1Y8I - chains A and D of the 4 polymer chains in the assembly; structure by X-ray diffraction, 2.60 A resolution.

== Chain A ==
Protein: Hemoglobin alpha chains
From: Equus caballus
Reference sequence: P01958 (HBA_HORSE); numbering as in UniProt (aligned over 1-141)
Chain sequence (141 residues; row label = number of the first residue in the row):
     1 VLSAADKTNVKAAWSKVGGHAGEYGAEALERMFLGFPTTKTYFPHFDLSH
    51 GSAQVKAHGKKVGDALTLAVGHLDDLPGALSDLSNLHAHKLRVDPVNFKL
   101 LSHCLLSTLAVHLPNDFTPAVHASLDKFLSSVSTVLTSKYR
Differences from the reference sequence: conflict Asp82 (Asn in P01958), Asn85 (Asp in P01958)
Bound ions: heme Fe near His87 (its only coordinating residue here)
Ligand contacts: heme (HEM): Met32, Thr39, Tyr42, Phe43, His45, Phe46, His58, Lys61, Val62, Ala65, Leu66, Leu83, Leu86, His87, Leu91, Val93, Asn97, Phe98, Leu101, Leu136
UniProt features mapped onto this chain:
  - natural variant: Lys61 (K61Q: In fast chain)

== Chain D ==
Protein: Hemoglobin beta chain
From: Equus caballus
Reference sequence: P02062 (HBB_HORSE); residues 1-146 here = UniProt positions 1-146
Chain sequence (146 residues; each row starts with the number of its first residue):
     1 VQLSGEEKAAVLALWDKVNEEEVGGEALGRLLVVYPWTQRFFDSFGDLSN
    51 PGAVMGNPKVKAHGKKVLHSFGEGVHHLDNLKGTFAALSELHCDKLHVDP
   101 ENFRLLGNVLVVVLARHFGKDFTPELQASYQKVVAGVANALAHKYH
Bound ions: heme Fe near His92 (its only coordinating residue here)
Ligand contacts: heme (HEM): Leu31, Thr38, Phe41, Phe42, His63, Lys66, Val67, Ser70, Phe71, Phe85, Leu88, Leu91, His92, Leu96, Val98, Asn102, Phe103, Leu106, Leu141
UniProt features mapped onto this chain:
  - binding site (heme b): His63, His92
  - modified residue: Val1 (N-acetylvaline), Ser44 (Phosphoserine), Lys59 (N6-acetyllysine), Lys82 (N6-acetyllysine), Cys93 (S-nitrosocysteine), Lys144 (N6-acetyllysine)

== Interface between chain A and chain D ==
Contacting residue pairs (13):
  Thr41(A) - Arg40(D)
  Tyr42(A) - Arg40(D)
  Leu91(A) - Arg40(D)
  Arg92(A) - Trp37(D)
  Arg92(A) - Gln39(D)
  Arg92(A) - Arg40(D)
  Arg92(A) - Asp43(D)  salt bridge
  Val93(A) - Trp37(D)
  Asp94(A) - Trp37(D)
  Asp94(A) - Asn102(D)  hydrogen bond
  Pro95(A) - Trp37(D)
  Val96(A) - Asp99(D)
  Lys139(A) - Pro36(D)
Also at the interface, not in a pair above, chain A (10 interface residues in all): Thr38
Also at the interface, not in a pair above, chain D (10 interface residues in all): His97, Glu101, Tyr145
The authors on this interface:
  - pairs named by the authors: His97(D)-Thr38(A), His97(D)-Thr41(A)

== Summary ==
The chain A/chain D interface involves 10 residues from each chain; the contacts include 1 hydrogen bond and 1
salt bridge. Polar pairs include Arg92(A)-Asp43(D) and Asp94(A)-Asn102(D). The authors report contacts between
His97(D) and Thr38(A) and His97(D) and Thr41(A). Bound to chain A: heme.
Here chain A is Hemoglobin alpha chains and chain D is Hemoglobin beta chain, both from Equus caballus. Entry
1Y8I (Horse methemoglobin low salt, PH 7.0 (98% relative humidity)) was determined by X-ray diffraction (same
publication as 1Y8H and 1Y8K).
